8VVC - chain A; structure by electron microscopy, 4.32 A resolution (low resolution: residue-level contacts below are approximate; hydrogen-bond / salt-bridge calls are withheld).

Chain A:
Protein: Multidrug resistance-associated protein 1
Source organism: Homo sapiens
Notes: EC 7.6.2.2, 7.6.2.3
Reference sequence: P33527 (MRP1_HUMAN); numbering as in UniProt (aligned over 1-1531)
Sequence (1531 residues; numbered 1 to 1531; the number before each row is that of its first residue):
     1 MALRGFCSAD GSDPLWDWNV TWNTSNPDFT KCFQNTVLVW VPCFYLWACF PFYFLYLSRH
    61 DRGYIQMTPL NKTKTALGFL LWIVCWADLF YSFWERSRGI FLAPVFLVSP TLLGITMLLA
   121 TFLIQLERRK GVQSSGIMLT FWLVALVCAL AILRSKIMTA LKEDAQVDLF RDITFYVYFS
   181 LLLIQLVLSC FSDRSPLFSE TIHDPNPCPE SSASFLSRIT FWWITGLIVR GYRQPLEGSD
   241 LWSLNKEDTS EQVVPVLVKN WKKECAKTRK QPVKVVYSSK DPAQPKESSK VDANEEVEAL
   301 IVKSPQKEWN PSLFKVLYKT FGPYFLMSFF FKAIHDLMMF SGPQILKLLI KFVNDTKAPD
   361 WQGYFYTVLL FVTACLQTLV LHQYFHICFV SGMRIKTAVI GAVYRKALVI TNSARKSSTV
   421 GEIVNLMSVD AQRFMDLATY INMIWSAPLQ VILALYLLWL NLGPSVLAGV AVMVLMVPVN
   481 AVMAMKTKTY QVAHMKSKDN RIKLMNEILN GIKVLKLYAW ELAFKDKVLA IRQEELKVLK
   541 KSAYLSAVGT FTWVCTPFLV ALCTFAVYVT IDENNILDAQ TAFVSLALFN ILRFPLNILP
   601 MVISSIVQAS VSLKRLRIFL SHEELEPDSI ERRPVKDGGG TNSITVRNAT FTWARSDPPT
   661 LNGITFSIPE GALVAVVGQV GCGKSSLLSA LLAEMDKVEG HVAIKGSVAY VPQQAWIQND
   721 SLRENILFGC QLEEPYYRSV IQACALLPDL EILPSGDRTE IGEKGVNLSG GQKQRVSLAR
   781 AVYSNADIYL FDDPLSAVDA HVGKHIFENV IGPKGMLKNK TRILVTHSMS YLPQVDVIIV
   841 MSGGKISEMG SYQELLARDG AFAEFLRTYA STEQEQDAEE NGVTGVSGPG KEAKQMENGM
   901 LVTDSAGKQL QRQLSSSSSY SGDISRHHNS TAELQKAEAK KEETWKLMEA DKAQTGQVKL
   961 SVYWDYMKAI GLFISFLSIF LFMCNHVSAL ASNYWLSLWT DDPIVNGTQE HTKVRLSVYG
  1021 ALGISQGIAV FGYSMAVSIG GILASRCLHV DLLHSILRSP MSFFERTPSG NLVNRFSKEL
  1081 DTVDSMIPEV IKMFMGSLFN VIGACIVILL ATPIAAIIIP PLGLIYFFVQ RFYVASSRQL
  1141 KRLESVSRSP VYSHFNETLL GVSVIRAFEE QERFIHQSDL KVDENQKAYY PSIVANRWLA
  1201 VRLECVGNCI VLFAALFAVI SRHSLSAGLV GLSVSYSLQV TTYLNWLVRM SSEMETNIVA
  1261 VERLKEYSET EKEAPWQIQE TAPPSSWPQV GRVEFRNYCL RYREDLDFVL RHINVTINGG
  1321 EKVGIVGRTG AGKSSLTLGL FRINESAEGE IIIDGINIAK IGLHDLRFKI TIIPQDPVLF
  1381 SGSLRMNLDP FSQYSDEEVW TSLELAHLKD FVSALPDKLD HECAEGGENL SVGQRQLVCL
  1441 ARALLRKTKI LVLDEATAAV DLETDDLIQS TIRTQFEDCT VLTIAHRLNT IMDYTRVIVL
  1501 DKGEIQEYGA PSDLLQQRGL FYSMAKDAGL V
Disordered / not traced: 269-309, 873-972
UniProt features mapped onto this chain:
  - binding site (ATP): W653, G678 to S685, Q713, G1327 to S1334
  - modified residue: Y277 (Phosphotyrosine), S289 (Phosphoserine), K503 (N6-succinyllysine), S905 (Phosphoserine), S915 (Phosphoserine), S930 (Phosphoserine)
  - glycosylation (N-linked (GlcNAc...) asparagine): N19, N23, N1006
  - natural variant: G231 (G231D: In DFNA77; uncertain significance), E296 (E296V: In DFNA77; uncertain significance), N590 (N590S: In DFNA77), G671 (G671V: No effect on leukotriene C4 and estradiol glucuronide transport)
  - mutagenesis: Q580 (Q580A: No effect), T581 (T581A: No effect), S585 (S585A: No effect), N597 (N597A: Increases resistance to vincristine and decreases resistance to VP-16), S604 (S604A: Increases estradiol glucuronide transport), S605 (S605A: Decreases resistance to vincristine, VP-16 and doxorubicin), D792 (D792A: Only partially affects protein maturation; impairs leukotriene C4 transport; D792L: Impairs protein maturation and leukotriene C4 transport), D793 (D793L: No effect on protein maturation and leukotriene C4 transport), R1046 (R1046D: Slightly impairs leukotriene C4 and estradiol glucuronide transport), D1084 (D1084R: Impairs leukotriene C4 and estradiol glucuronide transport), E1089 (E1089A/L/N/Q: Decreases resistance to anthracyclines; E1089D: No effect; E1089K: Abolishes resistance to anthracyclines), R1131 (R1131E: Slightly impairs leukotriene C4 and estradiol glucuronide transport), 6 further mutagenesis entries in UniProt
Disulfide bonds: C7-C32

Summary:
From UniProt: 18 ATP-binding residues and 19 mutagenesis sites.
Chain A is Multidrug resistance-associated protein 1 (Homo sapiens); the structure, Cryo-EM structure of human
ABC transporter (hABCC1) with nucleotide-binding domain 2, was determined by electron microscopy, deposited
together with 8VT4 and 8VUX.
